PDB entry 8W3W | X-ray diffraction, 1.98 A resolution | chain A

== Chain A ==
Molecule: Interleukin-1 receptor-associated kinase 4
Source organism: Homo sapiens
Notes: EC 2.7.11.1
UniProtKB: Q9NWZ3 (IRAK4_HUMAN); residue numbers follow UniProt; this construct covers 154-460
Amino-acid sequence (323 residues; row label = number of the first residue in the row):
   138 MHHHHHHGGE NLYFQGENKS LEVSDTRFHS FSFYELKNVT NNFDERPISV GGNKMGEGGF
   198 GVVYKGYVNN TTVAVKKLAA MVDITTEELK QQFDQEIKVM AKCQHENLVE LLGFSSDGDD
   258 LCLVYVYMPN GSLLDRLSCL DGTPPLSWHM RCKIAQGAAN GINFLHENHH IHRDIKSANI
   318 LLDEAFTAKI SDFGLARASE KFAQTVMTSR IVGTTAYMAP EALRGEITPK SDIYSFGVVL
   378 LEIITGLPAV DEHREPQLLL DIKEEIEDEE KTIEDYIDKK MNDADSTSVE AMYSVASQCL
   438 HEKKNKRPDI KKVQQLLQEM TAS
Disordered / not traced: 138-161
Differences from the reference sequence: initiating methionine (138); expression tag (139-153)
Modified positions: T342 (phosphothreonine; TPO); T345 (phosphothreonine; TPO); S346 (phosphoserine; SEP)
Residues lining bound ligands: A1AFO (7-methoxy-1-{[(2S)-5-oxopyrrolidin-2-yl]methoxy}isoquinoline-6-carboxamide): M192, G193, E194, G195, V200, A211, K213, V246, Y262, V263, Y264, M265, G268, S269, D272, A315, N316, L318, S328, D329
UniProt features mapped onto this chain:
  - active site: D311 (Proton acceptor)
  - binding site (ATP): M192 to V200, K213, K313 to N316, D329
  - modified residue: T342 (Phosphothreonine), T345 (Phosphothreonine), S346 (Phosphoserine)
  - natural variant: G298 (G298D: In IMD67)
  - mutagenesis: K213 (K213A: Loss of kinase activity)
What the authors report for this chain:
  - binding site for A1AFO: Y262, V263, M265

== Overview ==
Chain A binds compound A1AFO. From UniProt: active-site residue D311, 15 ATP-binding residues and one
mutagenesis site. The paper reports a binding site for A1AFO at Y262, V263 and M265.
Chain A is Interleukin-1 receptor-associated kinase 4 (Homo sapiens); the structure, Crystal structure of
IRAK4 in complex with compound 4, was determined by X-ray diffraction, deposited together with 8W3X.
